Entry 4WFZ (X-ray diffraction, 1.80 A resolution); this record covers chain A.

Chain A:
Molecule: RNA-directed RNA polymerase
Organism: Coxsackievirus B3
Notes: EC 2.7.7.48
UniProt: P03313 (POLG_CXB3N); residues 1-462 here correspond to UniProt positions 1724-2185 (UniProt number = residue number + 1723)
Chain sequence (462 residues; numbered 1 to 462; the number before each row is that of its first residue):
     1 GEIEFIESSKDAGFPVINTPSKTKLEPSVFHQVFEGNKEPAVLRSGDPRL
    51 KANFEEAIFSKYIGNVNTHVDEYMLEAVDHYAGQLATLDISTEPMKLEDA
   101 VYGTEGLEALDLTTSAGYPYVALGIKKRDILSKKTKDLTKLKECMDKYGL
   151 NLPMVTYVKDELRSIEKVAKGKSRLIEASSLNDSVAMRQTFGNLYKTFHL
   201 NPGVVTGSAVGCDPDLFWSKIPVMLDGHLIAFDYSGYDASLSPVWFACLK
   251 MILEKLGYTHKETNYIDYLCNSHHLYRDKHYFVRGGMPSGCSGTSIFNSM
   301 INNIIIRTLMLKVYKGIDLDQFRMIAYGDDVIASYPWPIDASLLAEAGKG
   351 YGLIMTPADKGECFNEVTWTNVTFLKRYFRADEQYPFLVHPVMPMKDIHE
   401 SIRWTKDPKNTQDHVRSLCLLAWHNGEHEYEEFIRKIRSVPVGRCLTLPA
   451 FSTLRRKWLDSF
Sequence notes: conflict I252 (Leu1975 in P03313); variant V372 (Ala2095 in P03313)
Bound ions: Na+: L269, C270, S272, G285, G286
UniProt features mapped onto this chain:
  - binding site (Mg(2+)): D233, D329
From the paper describing this entry:
  - contacts within the chain: P357-F364 (hydrophobic contact)
  - mutagenesis - I176V/I230F, I176V, I230F, F232L, A239G: increased catalytic activity
  - mutagenesis - K360R: abolished growth (citing earlier work)
  - mutagenesis - G64S: decreased catalytic activity
  - mutagenesis - G64S: decreased stability
  - mutagenesis - F232Y (>2,000 min), Y268H (>2,000 min): increased stability
  - mutagenesis - G64S (100-fold): decreased growth (citing earlier work)
  - catalytic residues: K360 (citing earlier work)

Overview:
L269, C270, S272, G285 and G286 coordinate Na+. UniProt lists Mg2+-binding residues D233 and D329. The paper
reports the catalytic residue K360; I176V/I230F, I176V and I230F, among others, increase catalytic activity; 9
substitutions were tested in all.
Chain A is RNA-directed RNA polymerase (Coxsackievirus B3); the structure, Coxsackievirus B3 3Dpol RNA
Dependent RNA Polymerase - NaCl Crystal Form, was determined by X-ray diffraction (same publication as 4WFX
and 4WFY).
